6KAS - chains A and D of the 4 polymer chains in the assembly; structure by X-ray diffraction, 1.65 A resolution.

== Chain A ==
Name: Hemoglobin subunit alpha
Source organism: Homo sapiens
UniProt: P69905 (HBA_HUMAN); residues 1-141 here correspond to UniProt positions 2-142 (UniProt number = residue number + 1)
Chain sequence (141 residues; numbered 1 to 141; the number before each row is that of its first residue):
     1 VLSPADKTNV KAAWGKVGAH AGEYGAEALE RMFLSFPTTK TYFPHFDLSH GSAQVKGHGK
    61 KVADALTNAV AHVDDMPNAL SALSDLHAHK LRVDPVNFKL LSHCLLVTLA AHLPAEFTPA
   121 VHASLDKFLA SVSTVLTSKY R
Swiss-Prot annotation at these positions:
  - binding site (O2): His-58
  - binding site (heme b): His-87
  - site: Thr-8, Asn-9 (Microbial infection: Cleavage), Lys-11 (Not glycated), Ala-13, Trp-14 (Microbial infection: Cleavage), Tyr-24, Gly-25 (Microbial infection: Cleavage), Leu-29, Glu-30 (Microbial infection: Cleavage), His-45, Phe-46 (Microbial infection: Cleavage), Asp-47, Leu-48 (Microbial infection: Cleavage), Ser-52, Ala-53 (Microbial infection: Cleavage), Val-55, Lys-56 (Microbial infection: Cleavage), Lys-56 (Not glycated), Gly-59, Lys-60 (Microbial infection: Cleavage), Lys-60 (Not glycated), Lys-90 (Not glycated), Leu-91, Arg-92 (Microbial infection: Cleavage), Lys-99 (Not glycated), Leu-106, Val-107 (Microbial infection: Cleavage), Thr-108, Leu-109 (Microbial infection: Cleavage), Val-121, His-122 (Microbial infection: Cleavage), Ser-133, Thr-134 (Microbial infection: Cleavage)
  - modified residue: Ser-3 (Phosphoserine), Lys-7 (N6-succinyllysine), Thr-8 (Phosphothreonine), Lys-11 (N6-succinyllysine), Lys-16 (N6-acetyllysine), Tyr-24 (Phosphotyrosine), Ser-35 (Phosphoserine), Lys-40 (N6-succinyllysine), Ser-49 (Phosphoserine), Ser-102 (Phosphoserine), Thr-108 (Phosphothreonine), Ser-124 (Phosphoserine), Ser-131 (Phosphoserine), Thr-134 (Phosphothreonine), Thr-137 (Phosphothreonine), Ser-138 (Phosphoserine)
  - glycosylation (N-linked (Glc) (glycation) lysine): Lys-7, Lys-16, Lys-40, Lys-61
Metal / ion sites: heme Fe: His-87 (together with carbon monoxide)
Ligand contacts: carbon monoxide / heme: Leu-29, Met-32, Thr-39, Tyr-42, Phe-43, Phe-46, His-58, Lys-61, Val-62, Ala-65, Leu-66, Leu-83, Leu-86, His-87, Leu-91, Val-93, Asn-97, Phe-98, Leu-101, Leu-105, Val-132, Leu-136

== Chain D ==
Name: Hemoglobin subunit beta
Source organism: Homo sapiens
UniProt: P68871 (HBB_HUMAN); residues 1-146 here correspond to UniProt positions 2-147 (UniProt number = residue number + 1)
Chain sequence (146 residues; numbered 1 to 146; the number before each row is that of its first residue):
     1 VHLTPEEKSA VTALWGKVNV DEVGGEALGR LLVVYPWTQR FFESFGDLST PDAVMGNPKV
    61 KAHGKKVLGA FSDGLAHLDN LKGTFATLSE LHCDKLHVDP ENFRLLGNVL VCVLAHHFGK
   121 EFTPPVQAAY QKVVAGVANA LAHKYH
Swiss-Prot annotation at these positions:
  - binding site ((2R)-2,3-bisphosphoglycerate): Val-1, His-2, Lys-82, His-143
  - binding site (heme b): His-63, His-92
  - site: Glu-7, Lys-8 (Microbial infection: Cleavage), Gly-25, Glu-26 (Microbial infection: Cleavage), Gly-29, Arg-30 (Microbial infection: Cleavage), Tyr-35, Pro-36 (Microbial infection: Cleavage), Trp-37, Thr-38 (Microbial infection: Cleavage), Phe-45, Gly-46 (Microbial infection: Cleavage), Asp-52, Ala-53 (Microbial infection: Cleavage), Gly-56, Asn-57 (Microbial infection: Cleavage), Lys-59 (Not glycated), Phe-71, Ser-72 (Microbial infection: Cleavage), Gly-74, Leu-75 (Microbial infection: Cleavage), Lys-82 (Not glycated), Thr-84, Phe-85 (Microbial infection: Cleavage), His-92, Cys-93 (Microbial infection: Cleavage), Lys-95 (Not glycated), Arg-104, Leu-105 (Microbial infection: Cleavage), Leu-110, Val-111 (Microbial infection: Cleavage), Gly-119, Lys-120 (Microbial infection: Cleavage), Phe-122, Thr-123 (Microbial infection: Cleavage), Ala-128, Ala-129 (Microbial infection: Cleavage) and 2 more in UniProt
  - modified residue: Val-1 (N-acetylvaline), Ser-9 (Phosphoserine), Thr-12 (Phosphothreonine), Ser-44 (Phosphoserine), Thr-50 (Phosphothreonine), Lys-59 (N6-acetyllysine), Lys-82 (N6-acetyllysine), Thr-87 (Phosphothreonine), Cys-93 (S-nitrosocysteine), Lys-144 (N6-acetyllysine)
  - glycosylation: Val-1 (N-linked (Glc) (glycation) valine), Lys-8 (N-linked (Glc) (glycation) lysine), Lys-17 (N-linked (Glc) (glycation) lysine), Lys-66 (N-linked (Glc) (glycation) lysine), Lys-120 (N-linked (Glc) (glycation) lysine), Lys-144 (N-linked (Glc) (glycation) lysine)
Metal / ion sites: heme Fe: His-92 (together with carbon monoxide)
Ligand contacts: carbon monoxide / heme: Leu-28, Leu-31, Thr-38, Phe-41, Phe-42, Ser-44, Phe-45, His-63, Lys-66, Val-67, Ala-70, Phe-71, Phe-85, Leu-88, Leu-91, His-92, Leu-96, Val-98, Asn-102, Phe-103, Leu-106, Val-137, Leu-141

== Chain A / chain D interface ==
Contacting residue pairs (14):
  Thr-38(A) with His-97(D)
  Thr-41(A) with Arg-40(D), hydrogen bond (backbone-side chain)
  Tyr-42(A) with Arg-40(D)
  Leu-91(A) with Arg-40(D)
  Arg-92(A) with Pro-36(D); Trp-37(D); Arg-40(D); Glu-43(D), salt bridge
  Val-93(A) with Trp-37(D)
  Asp-94(A) with Trp-37(D); Asp-99(D); Asn-102(D), hydrogen bond
  Pro-95(A) with Trp-37(D)
  Val-96(A) with Asp-99(D)
Also at the interface, not in a pair above, chain A (10 interface residues in all): Lys-139
Also at the interface, not in a pair above, chain D (8 interface residues in all): Gln-39

== Overview ==
The interface between chain A and chain D involves 10 residues on one side and 8 on the other, with 2 hydrogen
bonds and 1 salt bridge. Polar pairs include Arg-92(A)/Glu-43(D), Thr-41(A)/Arg-40(D) and
Asp-94(A)/Asn-102(D). Ligands of chain A: carbon monoxide / heme.
Chain A is Hemoglobin subunit alpha and chain D is Hemoglobin subunit beta, both from Homo sapiens; the
structure, Carbonmonoxy human hemoglobin A in the R2 quaternary structure at 95 K: Dark, was determined by
X-ray diffraction together with 6KA9, 6KAE, 6KAH, 6KAI, 6KAO, 6KAP and 11 further entries from the same study.
